6S9E - chains A and B of the 6 polymer chains in the assembly; structure by X-ray diffraction, 2.25 A resolution.

[Chain A]
Molecule: Tubulin alpha-1B chain
Source organism: Bos taurus
UniProt: P81947 (TBA1B_BOVIN); residues 1-440 here = UniProt positions 1-440
Chain sequence (440 residues; each row starts with the number of its first residue):
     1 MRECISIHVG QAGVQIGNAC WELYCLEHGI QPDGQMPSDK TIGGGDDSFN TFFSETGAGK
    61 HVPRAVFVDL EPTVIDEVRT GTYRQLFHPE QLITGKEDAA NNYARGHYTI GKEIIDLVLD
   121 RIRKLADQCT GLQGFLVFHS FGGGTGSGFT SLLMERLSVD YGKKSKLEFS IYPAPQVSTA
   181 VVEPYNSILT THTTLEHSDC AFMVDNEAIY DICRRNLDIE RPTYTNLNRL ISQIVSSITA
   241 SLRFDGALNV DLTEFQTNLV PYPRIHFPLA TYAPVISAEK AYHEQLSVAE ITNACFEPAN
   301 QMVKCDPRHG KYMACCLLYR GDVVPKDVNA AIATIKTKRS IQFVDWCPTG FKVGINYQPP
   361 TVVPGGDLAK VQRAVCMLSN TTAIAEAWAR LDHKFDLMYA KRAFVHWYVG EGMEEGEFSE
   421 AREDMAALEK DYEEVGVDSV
Not modelled in the structure: 281-282, 438-440
Metal / ion sites: Ca2+: Asp39, Thr41, Gly44, Glu55
Small-molecule neighbours: GTP (guanosine-5'-triphosphate): Gly10, Gln11, Ala12, Gln15, Ile16, Asp69, Asp98, Ala99, Ala100, Asn101, Ser140, Gly142, Gly143, Gly144, Thr145, Gly146, Ile171, Pro173, Val177, Ser178, Thr179, Glu183, Asn206, Tyr224, Leu227, Asn228, Ile231

[Chain B]
Molecule: Tubulin beta-2B chain
Source organism: Bos taurus
UniProt: Q6B856 (TBB2B_BOVIN); the author numbering skips numbers that UniProt does not, so the offset changes along the chain: 1-42 = UniProt 1-42; 45-360 = UniProt 43-358; 369-455 = UniProt 359-445
Chain sequence (445 residues; each row starts with the number of its first residue; note: 10 numbers in that range are skipped by the numbering (no residue carries them; nothing is unmodelled there)):
     1 MREIVHIQAG QCGNQIGAKF WEVISDEHGI DPTGSYHGDS DL
    45 QLERINVYYN EATGNKYVPR AILVDLEPGT MDSVRSGPFG QIFRPDNFVF GQSGAGNNWA
   105 KGHYTEGAEL VDSVLDVVRK ESESCDCLQG FQLTHSLGGG TGSGMGTLLI SKIREEYPDR
   165 IMNTFSVMPS PKVSDTVVEP YNATLSVHQL VENTDETYCI DNEALYDICF RTLKLTTPTY
   225 GDLNHLVSAT MSGVTTCLRF PGQLNADLRK LAVNMVPFPR LHFFMPGFAP LTSRGSQQYR
   285 ALTVPELTQQ MFDSKNMMAA CDPRHGRYLT VAAIFRGRMS MKEVDEQMLN VQNKNSSYFV
   345 EWIPNNVKTA VCDIPP
   369 RGLKMSATFI GNSTAIQELF KRISEQFTAM FRRKAFLHWY TGEGMDEMEF TEAESNMNDL
   429 VSEYQQYQDA TADEQGEFEE EEGEDEA
Not modelled in the structure: 1, 278-281, 439-455
Metal / ion sites: Mg2+: Gln11 (together with GDP, aluminium fluoride); Ca2+ near Glu113 (its only coordinating residue here)
Small-molecule neighbours:
  - aluminium fluoride: Gln11, Glu71, Thr74, Asn101, Asp179
  - GDP (guanosine-5'-diphosphate): Gly10, Gln11, Cys12, Gln15, Ile16, Asp69, Asn101, Ser140, Gly142, Gly143, Gly144, Thr145, Gly146, Ser147, Val171, Pro173, Val177, Asp179, Glu183, Asn206, Leu209, Tyr224, Leu227, Asn228
Curated features (UniProtKB/Swiss-Prot):
  - motif: Met1 to Ile4 (MREI motif)
  - binding site (GTP): Gln11, Glu71, Ser140, Gly144, Thr145, Gly146, Asn206, Asn228
  - binding site (Mg(2+)): Glu71
  - modified residue: Ser40 (Phosphoserine), Thr57 (Phosphothreonine), Lys60 (N6-acetyllysine), Ser174 (Phosphoserine), Thr287 (Phosphothreonine), Thr292 (Phosphothreonine), Arg320 (Omega-N-methylarginine), Glu448 (5-glutamyl polyglutamate)
  - cross-link (Glycyl lysine isopeptide (Lys-Gly)): Lys60 (interchain with G-Cter in ubiquitin), Lys326 (interchain with G-Cter in ubiquitin)
Reported in the primary citation:
  - binding site for aluminium fluoride: Glu71, Asn101
  - binding site for GDP: Gln11, Gly144, Thr145, Gly146, Asn206, Asn228

[Interface between chain A and chain B]
Pairs across the interface - 54 pairs, chain A then chain B:
  Gln11(A) - Gln247(B)  hydrogen bond
  Lys96(A) - Asp130(B)  salt bridge
  Lys96(A) - Cys131(B)
  Glu97(A) - Cys131(B)
  Glu97(A) - Arg164(B)  salt bridge
  Glu97(A) - Arg253(B)  salt bridge
  Asp98(A) - Asp251(B)
  Asp98(A) - Lys254(B)  salt bridge
  Ala100(A) - Arg253(B)
  Ala100(A) - Lys254(B)
  Ala100(A) - Val257(B)
  Asn101(A) - Lys254(B)
  Arg105(A) - Arg253(B)
  Pro175(A) - Asn349(B)
  Ser178(A) - Lys352(B)  hydrogen bond
  Thr179(A) - Gln247(B)
  Thr179(A) - Leu248(B)
  Thr179(A) - Asn258(B)  hydrogen bond (backbone-side chain)
  Ala180(A) - Asn258(B)
  Ala180(A) - Lys352(B)
  Val181(A) - Asn258(B)  hydrogen bond (backbone-side chain)
  Val181(A) - Ile347(B)  hydrophobic
  Val181(A) - Pro348(B)
  Val181(A) - Asn349(B)
  Val181(A) - Lys352(B)
  Val182(A) - Val257(B)  hydrophobic
  Glu220(A) - Lys326(B)
  Arg221(A) - Met325(B)
  Arg221(A) - Asp329(B)  salt bridge
  Tyr224(A) - Gln247(B)
  Lys394(A) - Asn349(B)  hydrogen bond
  Leu397(A) - Glu345(B)
  Leu397(A) - Trp346(B)
  Leu397(A) - Pro348(B)  hydrophobic
  Met398(A) - Trp346(B)  hydrogen bond (backbone-backbone)
  Met398(A) - Pro348(B)
  Lys401(A) - Phe262(B)
  Lys401(A) - Trp346(B)
  Lys401(A) - Ala438(B)
  Arg402(A) - Phe262(B)
  Ala403(A) - Pro261(B)
  Ala403(A) - Phe262(B)  hydrophobic
  Phe404(A) - Val257(B)
  Phe404(A) - Asn258(B)
  Phe404(A) - Val260(B)
  Phe404(A) - Pro261(B)  hydrogen bond (backbone-backbone)
  Phe404(A) - Ile347(B)  hydrophobic
  His406(A) - Val260(B)
  His406(A) - Pro261(B)  hydrogen bond (side chain-backbone)
  His406(A) - Phe262(B)
  His406(A) - Pro263(B)
  Trp407(A) - Ala256(B)  hydrophobic
  Trp407(A) - Val257(B)
  Trp407(A) - Val260(B)  hydrogen bond (side chain-backbone)
Interface residues without a listed pair, chain A (26 interface residues in all): Tyr210
Interface residues without a listed pair, chain B (27 interface residues in all): Thr314, Asn350

[Summary]
26 residues of chain A face 27 of chain B across their interface, with 9 hydrogen bonds and 5 salt bridges.
Among the polar pairs are Lys96(A)-Asp130(B), Glu97(A)-Arg164(B) and Glu97(A)-Arg253(B). From the paper: a
binding site for GDP at Gln11(B), Gly144(B) and Thr145(B) among others; a binding site for aluminium fluoride
at Glu71(B) and Asn101(B).
Here chain A is Tubulin alpha-1B chain and chain B is Tubulin beta-2B chain, both from Bos taurus. Entry 6S9E
(Tubulin-GDP.AlF complex) was determined by X-ray diffraction (same publication as 6GZE).
